Entry 1I6H (X-ray diffraction, 3.30 A resolution); this record covers chains A and I of the 12 polymer chains in the assembly.

Chain A:
Protein: DNA-directed RNA polymerase II largest subunit
Source organism: Saccharomyces cerevisiae
Notes: EC 2.7.7.6
Reference sequence: P04050 (RPB1_YEAST); numbering as in UniProt (aligned over 1-1733)
Chain sequence (1733 residues; each row starts with the number of its first residue):
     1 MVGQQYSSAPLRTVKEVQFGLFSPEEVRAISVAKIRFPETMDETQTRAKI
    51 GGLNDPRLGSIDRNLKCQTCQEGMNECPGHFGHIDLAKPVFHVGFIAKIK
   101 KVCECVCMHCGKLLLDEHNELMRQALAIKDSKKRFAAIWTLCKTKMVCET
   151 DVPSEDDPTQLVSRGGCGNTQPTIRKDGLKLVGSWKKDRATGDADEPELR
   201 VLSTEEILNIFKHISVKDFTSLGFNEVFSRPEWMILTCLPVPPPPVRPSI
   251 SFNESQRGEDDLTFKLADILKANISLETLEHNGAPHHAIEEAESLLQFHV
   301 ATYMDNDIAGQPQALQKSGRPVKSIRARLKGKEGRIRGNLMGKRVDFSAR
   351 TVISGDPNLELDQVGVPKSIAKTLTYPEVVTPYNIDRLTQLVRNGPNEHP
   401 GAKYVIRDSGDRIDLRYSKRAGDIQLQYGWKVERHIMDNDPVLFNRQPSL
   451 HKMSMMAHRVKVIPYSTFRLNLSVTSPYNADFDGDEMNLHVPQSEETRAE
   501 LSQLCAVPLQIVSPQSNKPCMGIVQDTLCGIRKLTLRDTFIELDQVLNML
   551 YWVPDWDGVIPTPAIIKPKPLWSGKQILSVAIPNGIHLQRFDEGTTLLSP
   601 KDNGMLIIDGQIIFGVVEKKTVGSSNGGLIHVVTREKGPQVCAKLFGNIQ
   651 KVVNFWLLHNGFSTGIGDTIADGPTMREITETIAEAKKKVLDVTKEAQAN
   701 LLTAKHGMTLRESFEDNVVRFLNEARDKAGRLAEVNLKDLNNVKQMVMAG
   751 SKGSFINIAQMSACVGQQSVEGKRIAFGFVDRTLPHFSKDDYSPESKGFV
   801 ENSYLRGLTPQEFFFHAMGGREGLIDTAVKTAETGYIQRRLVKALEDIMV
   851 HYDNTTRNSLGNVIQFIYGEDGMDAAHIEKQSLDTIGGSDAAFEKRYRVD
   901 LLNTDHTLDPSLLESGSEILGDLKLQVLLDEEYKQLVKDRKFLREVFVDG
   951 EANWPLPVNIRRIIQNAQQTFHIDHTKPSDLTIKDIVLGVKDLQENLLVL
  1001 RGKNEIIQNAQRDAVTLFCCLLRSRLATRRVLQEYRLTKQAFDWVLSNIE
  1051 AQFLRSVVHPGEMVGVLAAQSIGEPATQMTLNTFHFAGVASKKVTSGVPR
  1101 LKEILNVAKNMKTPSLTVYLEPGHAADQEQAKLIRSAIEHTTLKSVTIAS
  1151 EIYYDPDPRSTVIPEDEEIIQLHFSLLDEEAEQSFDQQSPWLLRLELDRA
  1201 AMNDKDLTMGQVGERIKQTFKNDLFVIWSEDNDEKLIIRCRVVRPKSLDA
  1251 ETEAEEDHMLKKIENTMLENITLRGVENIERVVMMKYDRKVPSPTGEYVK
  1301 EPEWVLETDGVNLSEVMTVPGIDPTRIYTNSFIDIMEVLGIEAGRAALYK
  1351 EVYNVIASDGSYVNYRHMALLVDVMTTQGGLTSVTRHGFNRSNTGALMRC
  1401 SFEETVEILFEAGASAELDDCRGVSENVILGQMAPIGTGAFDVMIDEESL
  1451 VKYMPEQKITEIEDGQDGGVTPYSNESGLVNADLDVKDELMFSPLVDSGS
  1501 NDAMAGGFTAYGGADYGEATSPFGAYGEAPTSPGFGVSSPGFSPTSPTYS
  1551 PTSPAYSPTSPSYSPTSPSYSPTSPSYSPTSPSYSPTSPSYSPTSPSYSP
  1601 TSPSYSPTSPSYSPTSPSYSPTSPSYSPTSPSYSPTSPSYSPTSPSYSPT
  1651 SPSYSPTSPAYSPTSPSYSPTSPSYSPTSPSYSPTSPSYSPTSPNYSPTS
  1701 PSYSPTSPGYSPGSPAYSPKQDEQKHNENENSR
Not modelled in the structure: 1, 155-160, 187-198, 250-258, 315-320, 1082-1091, 1177-1186, 1244-1253, 1446-1733
Bound ions: Zn2+ site 1: Cys67, Cys70, His80; Zn2+ site 2: Cys110, Cys167; Mg2+: Asp481, Asp483, Asp485 (shared with 2 residues of chain R)
UniProt features mapped onto this chain:
  - region: Pro248 to Asp260 (Lid loop), Asn306 to Lys323 (Rudder loop), Pro810 to Glu822 (Bridging helix)
  - binding site (Zn(2+)): Cys67, Cys70, Cys77, His80, Cys107, Cys110, Cys148, Cys167
  - binding site (Mg(2+)): Asp481, Asp483, Asp485
  - modified residue: Thr1471 (Phosphothreonine)
  - cross-link (Glycyl lysine isopeptide (Lys-Gly)): Lys695 (interchain with G-Cter in ubiquitin), Lys1246 (interchain with G-Cter in ubiquitin), Lys1350 (interchain with G-Cter in ubiquitin)
  - natural variant: Ser1653 to Pro1659 (deletion: In strain: A364A)
  - mutagenesis: Lys1246 (K1246R: Impairs ubiquitination during transcription stress)
Reported in the primary citation:
  - binding site for the 13-nt DNA strand: Lys332, Arg337, Gly835, Tyr836, Arg1386, Glu1403
  - conformationally variable residues (loop rearrangement, order/disorder transition): Arg328 to Asp346, Val1384 to Val1406

Chain I:
Protein: DNA-directed RNA polymerase II 14.2KD polypeptide
Source organism: Saccharomyces cerevisiae
Notes: EC 2.7.7.6
Reference sequence: P27999 (RPB9_YEAST); residues 1-122 here = UniProt positions 1-122
Chain sequence (122 residues; row label = number of the first residue in the row):
     1 MTTFRFCRDCNNMLYPREDKENNRLLFECRTCSYVEEAGSPLVYRHELIT
    51 NIGETAGVVQDIGSDPTLPRSDRECPKCHSRENVFFQSQQRRKDTSMVLF
   101 FVCLSCSHIFTSDQKNKRTQFS
Not modelled in the structure: 1, 121-122
Bound ions: Zn2+ site 1: Cys7, Cys10, Cys29, Cys32; Zn2+ site 2: Cys75, Cys78, Cys103, Cys106
UniProt features mapped onto this chain:
  - zinc finger: Cys7 to Cys32 (C4-type), Ser71 to Thr111 (TFIIS-type)
  - binding site (Zn(2+)): Cys7, Cys10, Cys29, Cys32, Cys75, Cys78, Cys103, Cys106
  - modified residue: Ser40 (Phosphoserine)

How chain A and chain I interact:
Pairs across the interface - 59 pairs, chain A then chain I:
  Gln698(A) - Gln87(I)
  Gln698(A) - Met97(I)
  Gln698(A) - Val98(I)
  Gln698(A) - Leu99(I)
  Gln698(A) - Ser112(I)  hydrogen bond (backbone-side chain)
  Ala699(A) - Ser112(I)
  Ala699(A) - Gln114(I)  hydrogen bond (backbone-backbone)
  Ala699(A) - Lys115(I)
  Asn700(A) - Asp113(I)
  Asn700(A) - Lys115(I)  hydrogen bond (backbone-side chain)
  Asn700(A) - Asn116(I)
  Leu701(A) - Gln114(I)
  Leu701(A) - Lys115(I)  hydrogen bond (backbone-side chain)
  Leu702(A) - Lys115(I)
  Thr709(A) - Lys93(I)
  Thr709(A) - Asp94(I)
  Leu710(A) - Met97(I)
  Arg711(A) - Gln87(I)  hydrogen bond
  Arg711(A) - Thr95(I)  hydrogen bond (side chain-backbone)
  Arg711(A) - Ser96(I)  hydrogen bond (side chain-backbone)
  Arg711(A) - Met97(I)
  Phe714(A) - Met97(I)  hydrophobic
  Asp781(A) - Arg91(I)  salt bridge
  Arg782(A) - Thr67(I)
  Ser788(A) - Thr67(I)
  Ser788(A) - Leu68(I)
  Ser788(A) - Pro69(I)
  Lys789(A) - Asp65(I)  salt bridge
  Lys789(A) - Thr67(I)  hydrogen bond (backbone-backbone)
  Lys789(A) - Pro69(I)
  Asp790(A) - Phe86(I)
  Asp790(A) - Gln87(I)  hydrogen bond (side chain-backbone)
  Tyr792(A) - Gln87(I)
  Thr1147(A) - Leu48(I)
  Ile1148(A) - Glu47(I)
  Ile1148(A) - Leu48(I)  hydrogen bond (backbone-backbone)
  Ile1148(A) - Ile49(I)  hydrogen bond (backbone-backbone)
  Ala1149(A) - Arg45(I)
  Ala1149(A) - Glu47(I)
  Ser1150(A) - Arg45(I)
  Ser1150(A) - His46(I)  hydrogen bond (backbone-backbone)
  Glu1151(A) - Leu42(I)
  Glu1151(A) - Tyr44(I)
  Glu1151(A) - Arg45(I)  salt bridge
  Ile1152(A) - Pro41(I)
  Ile1152(A) - Val43(I)  hydrogen bond (backbone-backbone)
  Ile1152(A) - Tyr44(I)  hydrogen bond (backbone-backbone)
  Tyr1153(A) - Pro41(I)
  Tyr1153(A) - Leu42(I)  hydrophobic
  Tyr1154(A) - Glu18(I)  hydrogen bond
  Tyr1154(A) - Leu25(I)  hydrophobic
  Tyr1154(A) - Pro41(I)  hydrogen bond (backbone-backbone)
  Pro1190(A) - Glu18(I)
  Trp1191(A) - Val43(I)  hydrophobic
  Asp1198(A) - Ile49(I)
  Lys1261(A) - Tyr44(I)
  Glu1264(A) - Tyr44(I)
  Glu1264(A) - His46(I)
  Leu1268(A) - His46(I)
Other interface residues (no listed pair), chain A (33 interface residues in all): Ala697, Lys1144, Pro1156, Val1162
Other interface residues (no listed pair), chain I (33 interface residues in all): Asn23, Arg24, Pro66

In short:
Chain A and chain I each contribute 33 residues to their interface, with 16 hydrogen bonds and 3 salt bridges.
Polar contacts include Asp781(A)-Arg91(I), Lys789(A)-Asp65(I) and Glu1151(A)-Arg45(I). From the paper: a
binding site for the 13-nt DNA strand at Lys332(A), Arg337(A) and Gly835(A) among others; conformational
variability at Arg328(A) and Val1384(A).
Here chain A is DNA-directed RNA polymerase II largest subunit and chain I is DNA-directed RNA polymerase II
14.2KD polypeptide, both from Saccharomyces cerevisiae. Entry 1I6H (RNA polymerase II elongation complex) was
determined by X-ray diffraction.
